PDB entry 8FDL | X-ray diffraction, 1.75 A resolution | chains A and C of the 4 polymer chains in the assembly

[Chain A (and C)]
Protein: Hemoglobin subunit alpha
From: Homo sapiens
Notes: fragment: Shr_HID2; chain C of this document is another copy of the same molecule, construct and numbering; everything in this record applies to it too
Reference sequence: P69905 (HBA_HUMAN); residues 1-141 here correspond to UniProt positions 2-142 (UniProt number = residue number + 1)
Amino-acid sequence (141 residues; row label = number of the first residue in the row):
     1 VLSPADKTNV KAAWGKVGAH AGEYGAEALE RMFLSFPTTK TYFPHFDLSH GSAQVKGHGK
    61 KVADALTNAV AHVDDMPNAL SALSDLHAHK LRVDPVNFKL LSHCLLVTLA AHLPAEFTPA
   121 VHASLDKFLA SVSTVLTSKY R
Bound ions: heme Fe near His-87 (its only coordinating residue here)
Residues lining bound ligands: heme (HEM): Met-32, Thr-39, Tyr-42, Phe-43, His-45, Phe-46, His-58, Lys-61, Val-62, Ala-65, Leu-66, Leu-83, Leu-86, His-87, Leu-91, Val-93, Asn-97, Phe-98, Leu-101, Leu-105, Val-132, Leu-136
Swiss-Prot annotation at these positions:
  - binding site (O2): His-58
  - binding site (heme b): His-87
  - site: Thr-8, Asn-9 (Microbial infection: Cleavage), Lys-11 (Not glycated), Ala-13, Trp-14 (Microbial infection: Cleavage), Tyr-24, Gly-25 (Microbial infection: Cleavage), Leu-29, Glu-30 (Microbial infection: Cleavage), His-45, Phe-46 (Microbial infection: Cleavage), Asp-47, Leu-48 (Microbial infection: Cleavage), Ser-52, Ala-53 (Microbial infection: Cleavage), Val-55, Lys-56 (Microbial infection: Cleavage), Lys-56 (Not glycated), Gly-59, Lys-60 (Microbial infection: Cleavage), Lys-60 (Not glycated), Lys-90 (Not glycated), Leu-91, Arg-92 (Microbial infection: Cleavage), Lys-99 (Not glycated), Leu-106, Val-107 (Microbial infection: Cleavage), Thr-108, Leu-109 (Microbial infection: Cleavage), Val-121, His-122 (Microbial infection: Cleavage), Ser-133, Thr-134 (Microbial infection: Cleavage)
  - modified residue: Ser-3 (Phosphoserine), Lys-7 (N6-succinyllysine), Thr-8 (Phosphothreonine), Lys-11 (N6-succinyllysine), Lys-16 (N6-acetyllysine), Tyr-24 (Phosphotyrosine), Ser-35 (Phosphoserine), Lys-40 (N6-succinyllysine), Ser-49 (Phosphoserine), Ser-102 (Phosphoserine), Thr-108 (Phosphothreonine), Ser-124 (Phosphoserine), Ser-131 (Phosphoserine), Thr-134 (Phosphothreonine), Thr-137 (Phosphothreonine), Ser-138 (Phosphoserine)
  - glycosylation (N-linked (Glc) (glycation) lysine): Lys-7, Lys-16, Lys-40, Lys-61

[How chain A and chain C interact]
Residue-residue contacts (4):
  Asp-126(A) with Arg-141(C), salt bridge
  Lys-127(A) with Arg-141(C), hydrogen bond (side chain-backbone)
  Arg-141(A) with Asp-126(C), salt bridge; Lys-127(C), hydrogen bond (backbone-side chain)
Also at the interface, not in a pair above, chain A (7 interface residues in all): Val-1, Ala-123, Ala-130, Ser-138
Also at the interface, not in a pair above, chain C (6 interface residues in all): Val-1, Ala-130, Ser-138

[Summary]
The interface between chain A and chain C involves 7 residues on one side and 6 on the other, with 2 hydrogen
bonds and 2 salt bridges. Polar contacts include Asp-126(A)/Arg-141(C) and Lys-127(A)/Arg-141(C). Bound to
chain A: heme.
Chain A and chain C are both Hemoglobin subunit alpha (Homo sapiens); the structure, Human Hemoglobin with
Nitrosochloramphenicol, was determined by X-ray diffraction together with 8FDJ, 8FDK, 8FDM and 8FDN from the
same study.
